3OR6 - chains A and B of the 3 polymer chains in the assembly; structure by X-ray diffraction, 2.70 A resolution.

== Chain A ==
Name: antibody fab fragment heavy chain
From: Mus musculus
Notes: antibody fragment or engineered binder
Sequence (219 residues; row label = number of the first residue in the row):
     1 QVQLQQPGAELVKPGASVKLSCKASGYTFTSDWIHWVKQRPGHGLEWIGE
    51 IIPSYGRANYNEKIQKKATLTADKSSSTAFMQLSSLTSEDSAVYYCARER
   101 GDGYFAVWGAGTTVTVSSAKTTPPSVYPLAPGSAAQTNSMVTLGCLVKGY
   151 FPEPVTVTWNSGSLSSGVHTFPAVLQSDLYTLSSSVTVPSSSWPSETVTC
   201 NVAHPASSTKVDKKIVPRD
Disulfide bonds: C22-C96, C145-C200

== Chain B ==
Name: antibody fab fragment light chain
From: Mus musculus
Notes: antibody fragment or engineered binder
Sequence (212 residues; numbered 1 to 212; the number before each row is that of its first residue):
     1 DILLTQSPAILSVSPGERVSFSCRASQSIGTDIHWYQQRTNGSPRLLIKY
    51 ASESISGIPSRFSGSGSGTDFTLSINSVESEDIANYYCQQSNRWPFTFGS
   101 GTKLEIKRADAAPTVSIFPPSSEQLTSGGASVVCFLNNFYPKDINVKWKI
   151 DGSERQNGVLNSWTDQDSKDSTYSMSSTLTLTKDEYERHNSYTCEATHKT
   201 STSPIVKSFNRN
Disulfide bonds: C23-C88, C134-C194

== Chain A / chain B interface ==
Contacting residue pairs - 73 pairs, chain A then chain B:
  H35(A) with F96(B)
  Q39(A) with Q38(B), hydrogen bond; Y87(B)
  H43(A) with Y87(B)
  G44(A) with Y87(B)
  L45(A) with P44(B), hydrophobic; Y87(B), hydrophobic; F98(B)
  W47(A) with W94(B), hydrophobic; P95(B), hydrophobic
  E50(A) with W94(B), hydrogen bond
  N59(A) with W94(B)
  Y60(A) with W94(B)
  K63(A) with D1(B)
  Y95(A) with Q38(B), hydrogen bond; G42(B), hydrogen bond (side chain-backbone); S43(B)
  E99(A) with F96(B)
  D102(A) with Y50(B), hydrogen bond (backbone-side chain)
  G103(A) with H34(B), hydrogen bond (backbone-side chain); Q89(B), hydrogen bond (backbone-side chain); S91(B); F96(B)
  Y104(A) with H34(B); Y36(B); L46(B), hydrophobic; K49(B), hydrogen bond; Y50(B), hydrophobic
  F105(A) with Y36(B), hydrogen bond (backbone-side chain); L46(B); Q89(B); F96(B), hydrophobic; F98(B), hydrophobic
  W108(A) with Y36(B); P44(B); F98(B), hydrophobic
  G109(A) with S43(B), hydrogen bond (backbone-side chain)
  Y127(A) with S121(B); Q124(B)
  P128(A) with S121(B); E123(B)
  L129(A) with F118(B); V133(B), hydrophobic
  A130(A) with F118(B); P119(B)
  P131(A) with F118(B)
  T142(A) with S116(B); F118(B)
  L146(A) with S131(B)
  K148(A) with Q124(B)
  H169(A) with N137(B); N138(B), hydrogen bond; D167(B), salt bridge; S174(B), hydrogen bond
  F171(A) with F135(B), hydrophobic; N137(B); S162(B); T164(B); S174(B); M175(B); S176(B)
  P172(A) with S162(B), hydrogen bond (backbone-side chain); W163(B)
  V174(A) with L160(B), hydrophobic; N161(B)
  Q176(A) with L160(B)
  S183(A) with F135(B)
  S184(A) with F135(B)
  S185(A) with F135(B); N137(B), hydrogen bond
  K213(A) with E123(B), salt bridge
  R218(A) with P119(B); P120(B)
Other interface residues (no listed pair), chain A (42 interface residues in all): V37, A106, A110, G132, L143, G144
Other interface residues (no listed pair), chain B (40 interface residues in all): S127, T178

== Overview ==
Chain A and chain B form an interface of 42 and 40 residues respectively; the contacts include 14 hydrogen
bonds and 2 salt bridges. Polar contacts include H169(A)-D167(B), K213(A)-E123(B) and Q39(A)-Q38(B).
Here chain A is antibody fab fragment heavy chain and chain B is antibody fab fragment light chain, both from
Mus musculus. Entry 3OR6 (On the structural basis of modal gating behavior in K+channels - E71Q) was
determined by X-ray diffraction together with 3OR7 from the same study.
